Entry 1U3R (X-ray diffraction, 2.21 A resolution); this record covers chains A and B of the 4 polymer chains in the assembly.

[Chain A (and B)]
Molecule: Estrogen receptor beta
From: Homo sapiens
Notes: chain B of this document is another copy of the same molecule, construct and numbering; everything in this record applies to it too
UniProt: Q92731 (ESR2_HUMAN); residue numbers follow UniProt; this construct covers 261-501
Amino-acid sequence (241 residues; each row starts with the number of its first residue):
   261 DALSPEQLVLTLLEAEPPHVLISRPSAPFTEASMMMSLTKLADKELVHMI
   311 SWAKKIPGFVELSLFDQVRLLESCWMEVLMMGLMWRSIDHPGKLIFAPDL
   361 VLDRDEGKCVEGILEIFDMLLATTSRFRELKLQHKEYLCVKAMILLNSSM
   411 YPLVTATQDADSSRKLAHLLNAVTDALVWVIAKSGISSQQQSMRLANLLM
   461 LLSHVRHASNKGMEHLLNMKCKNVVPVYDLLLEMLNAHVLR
Not modelled in the structure: 261-262, 411-417, 501 (chain B: 261-262, 410-421)
Residues lining bound ligands: 338 (2-(5-hydroxy-naphthalen-1-yl)-1,3-benzooxazol-6-ol): Met295, Leu298, Thr299, Leu301, Ala302, Glu305, Met336, Leu339, Met340, Leu343, Arg346, Phe356, Ile373, Ile376, Gly472, His475, Leu476, Met479

[Interface between chain A and chain B]
Contacting residue pairs - 43 pairs, chain A then chain B:
  Met403(A) with Met460(B), hydrophobic
  Asn407(A) with Met460(B); His464(B), hydrogen bond (backbone-side chain)
  Met410(A) with Ala382(B)
  Leu430(A) with Met460(B), hydrophobic
  Asn431(A) with Met453(B)
  Thr434(A) with Met453(B); Ala456(B); Met460(B)
  Asp435(A) with Gln449(B); Met453(B)
  Val438(A) with Gln449(B); Ser452(B)
  Gln449(A) with Asp435(B), hydrogen bond; Val438(B)
  Ser452(A) with Val438(B); Leu455(B)
  Met453(A) with Asn431(B); Thr434(B); Asp435(B)
  Leu455(A) with Ser452(B)
  Ala456(A) with Thr434(B); Leu459(B), hydrophobic
  Asn457(A) with Asn431(B), hydrogen bond
  Leu459(A) with Ala456(B), hydrophobic
  Met460(A) with Met403(B), hydrophobic; Asn407(B); Leu430(B), hydrophobic; Thr434(B)
  Leu462(A) with Ser463(B)
  Ser463(A) with Asn407(B); Leu462(B); Ser463(B); Arg466(B), hydrogen bond (backbone-side chain)
  His464(A) with Asn407(B), hydrogen bond (side chain-backbone); Ser409(B); Arg466(B)
  Arg466(A) with Ser463(B), hydrogen bond (side chain-backbone); His467(B)
  His467(A) with Arg466(B)
  Asn470(A) with His467(B); Asn470(B)
  Glu474(A) with Glu474(B)
Other interface residues (no listed pair), chain A (26 interface residues in all): Ser408, Ser409, Ser448
Other interface residues (no listed pair), chain B (25 interface residues in all): Ser448, Asn457

[Overview]
The interface between chain A and chain B involves 26 residues on one side and 25 on the other; the contacts
include 6 hydrogen bonds. Among the polar pairs are Asn407(A)-His464(B), Gln449(A)-Asp435(B) and
Asn457(A)-Asn431(B). Chain A binds compound 338.
Chain A and chain B are both Estrogen receptor beta (Homo sapiens); the structure, Crystal Structure of
Estrogen Receptor beta complexed with WAY-338, was determined by X-ray diffraction (same publication as 1U3Q
and 1U3S).
